PDB entry 2UWE | X-ray diffraction, 2.40 A resolution | chains A and B of the 5 polymer chains in the assembly

Chain A:
Molecule: HLA class I histocompatibility antigen, a-2 alpha chain
From: Homo sapiens
Notes: fragment: ecto-domain, residues 25-299
UniProtKB: P01892 (1A02_HUMAN); residues 1-275 here correspond to UniProt positions 25-299 (UniProt number = residue number + 24)
Sequence (275 residues; each row starts with the number of its first residue):
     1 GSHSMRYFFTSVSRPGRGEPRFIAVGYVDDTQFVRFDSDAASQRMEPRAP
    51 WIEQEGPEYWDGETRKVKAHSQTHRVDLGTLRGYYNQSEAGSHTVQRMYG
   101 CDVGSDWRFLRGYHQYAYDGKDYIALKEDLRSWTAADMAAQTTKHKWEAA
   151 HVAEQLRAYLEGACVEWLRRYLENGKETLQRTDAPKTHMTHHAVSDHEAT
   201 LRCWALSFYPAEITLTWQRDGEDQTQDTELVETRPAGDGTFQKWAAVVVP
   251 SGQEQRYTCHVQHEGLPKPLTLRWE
Differences from the reference sequence: engineered mutation Ala-163 (Thr187 in P01892)
Disulfides: Cys-101/Cys-164, Cys-203/Cys-259
From the paper describing this entry:
  - mutagenesis - T163A (Kd 4.7 uM): increased binding to AHIII TCR
  - mutagenesis - T163A, E166A: unchanged signaling

Chain B:
Molecule: Beta-2-microglobulin
From: Homo sapiens
UniProtKB: P61769 (B2MG_HUMAN); residues 1-99 here correspond to UniProt positions 21-119 (UniProt number = residue number + 20)
Sequence (100 residues; row label = number of the first residue in the row; numbering starts at 0):
     0 MIQRTPKIQVYSRHPAENGKSNFLNCYVSGFHPSDIEVDLLKNGERIEKV
    50 EHSDLSFSKDWSFYLLYYTEFTPTEKDEYACRVNHVTLSQPKIVKWDRDM
Disulfides: Cys-25/Cys-80
Curated features (UniProtKB/Swiss-Prot):
  - modified residue: Gln-2 (Pyrrolidone carboxylic acid)
  - glycosylation: Ile-1 (N-linked (Glc) (glycation) isoleucine), Lys-19 (N-linked (Glc) (glycation) lysine), Lys-41 (N-linked (Glc) (glycation) lysine), Lys-48 (N-linked (Glc) (glycation) lysine), Lys-58 (N-linked (Glc) (glycation) lysine), Lys-91 (N-linked (Glc) (glycation) lysine), Lys-94 (N-linked (Glc) (glycation) lysine)

Interface between chain A and chain B:
Pairs across the interface (60):
  Phe-8(A) with Ser-55(B); Phe-56(B), hydrophobic
  Phe-9(A) with Phe-56(B)
  Thr-10(A) with Leu-54(B); Phe-56(B); Phe-62(B)
  Val-12(A) with Ser-33(B)
  Ile-23(A) with Leu-54(B), hydrophobic
  Val-25(A) with Asp-53(B); Leu-54(B); Ser-55(B)
  Tyr-27(A) with Ser-55(B); Tyr-63(B), hydrogen bond
  Gln-32(A) with Asp-53(B), hydrogen bond
  Arg-35(A) with Asp-53(B), salt bridge
  Arg-48(A) with Asp-53(B), salt bridge
  Thr-94(A) with Phe-62(B)
  Gln-96(A) with His-31(B); Phe-56(B); Trp-60(B), hydrogen bond (side chain-backbone); Phe-62(B)
  Arg-97(A) with Phe-56(B)
  Gln-115(A) with Trp-60(B)
  Tyr-116(A) with Trp-60(B)
  Ala-117(A) with Trp-60(B), hydrophobic
  Asp-119(A) with Met-0(B); Ile-1(B); His-31(B)
  Gly-120(A) with Ile-1(B); Arg-3(B); His-31(B), hydrogen bond (backbone-side chain); Trp-60(B)
  Lys-121(A) with Ile-1(B)
  Asp-122(A) with Trp-60(B), hydrogen bond
  Thr-190(A) with Met-99(B), hydrogen bond (side chain-backbone)
  His-192(A) with Asp-98(B), hydrogen bond (side chain-backbone); Met-99(B), hydrogen bond (side chain-backbone)
  Arg-202(A) with Met-99(B), hydrogen bond (side chain-backbone)
  Trp-204(A) with Met-99(B), hydrogen bond (side chain-backbone)
  Val-231(A) with Gln-8(B)
  Glu-232(A) with Lys-6(B), salt bridge; Gln-8(B), hydrogen bond (backbone-side chain); Tyr-26(B), hydrogen bond; Ser-28(B), hydrogen bond
  Thr-233(A) with Tyr-26(B)
  Arg-234(A) with Gln-8(B), hydrogen bond; Tyr-10(B); Tyr-26(B)
  Pro-235(A) with Tyr-10(B), hydrogen bond (backbone-side chain); Asn-24(B); Tyr-26(B); Leu-65(B), hydrophobic
  Ala-236(A) with Arg-12(B); Asn-24(B), hydrogen bond (backbone-side chain)
  Gly-237(A) with Arg-12(B), hydrogen bond (backbone-side chain)
  Asp-238(A) with Arg-12(B); His-13(B)
  Gln-242(A) with Tyr-10(B); Ser-11(B); Arg-12(B), hydrogen bond (side chain-backbone)
Also at the interface, not in a pair above, chain A (34 interface residues in all): Met-98
Also at the interface, not in a pair above, chain B (27 interface residues in all): Pro-32, His-51, Ser-57

In short:
34 residues of chain A and 27 residues of chain B are in contact, with 18 hydrogen bonds and 3 salt bridges.
Polar pairs include Arg-35(A)/Asp-53(B), Arg-48(A)/Asp-53(B) and Glu-232(A)/Lys-6(B). From the paper: T163A of
chain A increases binding to AHIII TCR; T163A and E166A of chain A leave signaling unchanged.
Here chain A is HLA class I histocompatibility antigen, a-2 alpha chain and chain B is Beta-2-microglobulin,
both from Homo sapiens. Entry 2UWE (Large CDR3a loop alteration as a function of MHC mutation) was determined
by X-ray diffraction (same publication as 2J8U and 2JCC).
